Entry 5UND (X-ray diffraction, 2.55 A resolution); this record covers chains A and D of the 3 polymer chains in the assembly.

Chain A:
Name: Transcriptional repressor CTCF
From: Homo sapiens
Reference sequence: P49711 (CTCF_HUMAN); residue numbers follow UniProt; this construct covers 348-547
Sequence (202 residues; row label = number of the first residue in the row):
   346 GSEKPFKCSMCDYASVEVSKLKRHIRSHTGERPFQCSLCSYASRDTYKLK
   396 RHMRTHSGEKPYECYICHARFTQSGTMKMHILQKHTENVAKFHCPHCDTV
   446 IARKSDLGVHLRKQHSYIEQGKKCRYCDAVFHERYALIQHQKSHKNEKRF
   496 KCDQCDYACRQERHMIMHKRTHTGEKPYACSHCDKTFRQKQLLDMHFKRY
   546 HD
Unresolved in the structure: 346-347, 519-547
Construct notes: expression tag (346-347)
Bound ions: Zn2+ site 1: Cys353, Cys356, His369, His373; Zn2+ site 2: Cys381, Cys384, His397, His401; Zn2+ site 3: Cys409, Cys412, His425, His430; Zn2+ site 4: Cys439, Cys442, His455, His460; Zn2+ site 5: Cys469, Cys472, His485, His489; Zn2+ site 6: Cys500, His513, His517
What the authors report for this chain:
  - disease-associated variants - K365T (20-fold): decreased binding to DNA
  - specificity-determining residues: Glu362, Asp451 (proposed by the authors, not directly observed)

Chain D:
Molecule: 28-nt DNA strand
Sequence (28 nucleotides; numbered 1 to 28; the number before each row is that of its first residue):
     1 CAGTGCCCACAGAGGCCAGCAGGGGGCG
Unresolved in the structure: 1-2

How chain A and chain D interact:
Residue-residue contacts - 48 pairs, chain A then chain D:
  Tyr358(A) - DG25(D)  hydrogen bond to the phosphate
  Glu362(A) - DC27(D)  hydrogen bond to the base
  Lys365(A) - DG26(D)  hydrogen bond to the base
  Lys365(A) - DC27(D)  base contact
  Arg368(A) - DG24(D)  hydrogen bond to the base
  Arg368(A) - DG25(D)  hydrogen bond to the base
  His369(A) - DG24(D)  salt bridge to the phosphate
  Ser372(A) - DG23(D)  phosphate contact
  Arg377(A) - DG22(D)  salt bridge to the phosphate
  Tyr386(A) - DA21(D)  sugar contact
  Tyr386(A) - DG22(D)  hydrogen bond to the phosphate
  Arg389(A) - DG22(D)  hydrogen bond to the phosphate
  Arg389(A) - DG23(D)  salt bridge to the phosphate
  Lys393(A) - DG22(D)  base contact
  Lys393(A) - DG23(D)  hydrogen bond to the base
  Lys393(A) - DG24(D)  hydrogen bond to the base
  Arg396(A) - DA21(D)  hydrogen bond to the base
  Arg396(A) - DG22(D)  hydrogen bond to the base
  His397(A) - DA21(D)  salt bridge to the phosphate
  Thr400(A) - DC20(D)  phosphate contact
  Lys405(A) - DG19(D)  salt bridge to the phosphate
  Phe416(A) - DG19(D)  phosphate contact
  Thr417(A) - DC20(D)  phosphate contact
  Gln418(A) - DC20(D)  hydrogen bond to the base
  Gln418(A) - DA21(D)  hydrogen bond to the base
  Thr421(A) - DA18(D)  sugar contact
  Thr421(A) - DC20(D)  base contact
  His425(A) - DA18(D)  salt bridge to the phosphate
  Gln428(A) - DC17(D)  phosphate contact
  Lys429(A) - DC17(D)  phosphate contact
  Lys429(A) - DA18(D)  salt bridge to the phosphate
  Ile446(A) - DG15(D)  phosphate contact
  Ile446(A) - DC16(D)  phosphate contact
  Ala447(A) - DC16(D)  hydrogen bond to the phosphate
  Arg448(A) - DC16(D)  sugar contact
  Arg448(A) - DC17(D)  salt bridge to the phosphate
  Asp451(A) - DC16(D)  base contact
  Asp451(A) - DC17(D)  hydrogen bond to the base
  His455(A) - DG15(D)  salt bridge to the phosphate
  Gln459(A) - DG14(D)  hydrogen bond to the phosphate
  Arg479(A) - DA13(D)  salt bridge to the phosphate
  Arg479(A) - DG14(D)  salt bridge to the phosphate
  Tyr502(A) - DC6(D)  phosphate contact
  Cys504(A) - DG5(D)  hydrogen bond to the phosphate
  Arg505(A) - DG5(D)  phosphate contact
  Gln506(A) - DT4(D)  sugar contact
  Gln506(A) - DG5(D)  phosphate contact
  His509(A) - DG5(D)  phosphate contact
Other interface residues (no listed pair), chain A (38 interface residues in all): Ser360, Asp390, Arg415, Val445, Ile483

Summary:
Chain A and chain D form an interface of 38 and 18 residues respectively, with 17 hydrogen bonds and 11 salt
bridges. Among the polar pairs are Glu362(A)-DC27(D), Lys365(A)-DG26(D) and Arg368(A)-DG24(D). Cys353(A),
Cys356(A), His369(A) and His373(A) coordinate Zn2+ site 1. The paper reports that K365T of chain A reduces
binding to DNA; specificity determinants Glu362(A) and Asp451(A).
Chain A is Transcriptional repressor CTCF (Homo sapiens) and chain D is a 28-nt DNA strand; the structure,
Crystal Structure of CTCF(ZnF 4-10) With 28-mer DNA, was determined by X-ray diffraction (same publication as
5K5H, 5K5I, 5K5J, 5K5L, 5KKQ, 5T00 and 5T0U).
